6M4N - chains A and B of the 8 polymer chains in the assembly; structure by electron microscopy, 3.80 A resolution.

== Chain A ==
Protein: Serine palmitoyltransferase 1
From: Homo sapiens
Notes: EC 2.3.1.50
UniProtKB: O15269 (SPTC1_HUMAN); residues 1-473 here = UniProt positions 1-473
Chain sequence (473 residues; each row starts with the number of its first residue):
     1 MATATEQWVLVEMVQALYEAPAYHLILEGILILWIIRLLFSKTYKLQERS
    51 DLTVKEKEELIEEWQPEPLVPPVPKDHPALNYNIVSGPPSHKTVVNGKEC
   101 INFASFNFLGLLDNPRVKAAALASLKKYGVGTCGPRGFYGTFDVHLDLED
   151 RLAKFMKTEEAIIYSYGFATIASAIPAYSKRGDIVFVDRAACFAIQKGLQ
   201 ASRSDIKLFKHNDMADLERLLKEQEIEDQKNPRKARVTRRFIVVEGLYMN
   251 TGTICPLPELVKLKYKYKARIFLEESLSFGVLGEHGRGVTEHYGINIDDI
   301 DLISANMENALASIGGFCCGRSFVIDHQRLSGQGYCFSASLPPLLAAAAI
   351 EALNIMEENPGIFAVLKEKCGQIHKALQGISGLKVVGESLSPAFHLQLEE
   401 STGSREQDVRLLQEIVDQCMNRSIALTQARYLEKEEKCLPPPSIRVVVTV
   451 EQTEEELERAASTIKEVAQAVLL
Not modelled in the structure: 1-17, 46-52, 473
Small-molecule neighbours: pyridoxal phosphate (PLP): F337, S338, A339
UniProt features mapped onto this chain:
  - modified residue: Y164 (Phosphotyrosine)
  - natural variant: A20 (A20S: In ALS27), Y23 (Y23F: In ALS27), L38 (L38R: In ALS27; uncertain significance), L39 (deletion: In ALS27), F40 to S41 (deletion: In ALS27), C133 (C133W: In HSAN1A; C133Y: In HSAN1A), V144 (V144D: In HSAN1A), R239 (R239W: In a breast cancer sample), A310 (A310G: Found in a patient with HSAN1A; uncertain significance), S331 (S331F: In HSAN1A; S331Y: In ALS27 and HSAN1A), A352 (A352V: In HSAN1A), G387 (G387A: Does not affect catalytic activity towards serine)
  - mutagenesis: F138 (F138A: Decreased catalytic activity with L-serine and palmitoyl-CoA as substrates), Y164 (Y164F: Increased serine palmitoyltransferase activity and sphingolipid content), F337 (F337A: Strongly decreased catalytic activity with L-serine and palmitoyl-CoA as substrates), S338 (S338A: Decreased catalytic activity with L-serine and palmitoyl-CoA as substrates)

== Chain B ==
Protein: Serine palmitoyltransferase 2
From: Homo sapiens
Notes: EC 2.3.1.50
UniProtKB: O15270 (SPTC2_HUMAN); numbering as in UniProt (aligned over 1-562)
Chain sequence (562 residues; each row starts with the number of its first residue):
     1 MRPEPGGCCCRRTVRANGCVANGEVRNGYVRSSAAAAAAAAAGQIHHVTQ
    51 NGGLYKRPFNEAFEETPMLVAVLTYVGYGVLTLFGYLRDFLRYWRIEKCH
   101 HATEREEQKDFVSLYQDFENFYTRNLYMRIRDNWNRPICSVPGARVDIME
   151 RQSHDYNWSFKYTGNIIKGVINMGSYNYLGFARNTGSCQEAAAKVLEEYG
   201 AGVCSTRQEIGNLDKHEELEELVARFLGVEAAMAYGMGFATNSMNIPALV
   251 GKGCLILSDELNHASLVLGARLSGATIRIFKHNNMQSLEKLLKDAIVYGQ
   301 PRTRRPWKKILILVEGIYSMEGSIVRLPEVIALKKKYKAYLYLDEAHSIG
   351 ALGPTGRGVVEYFGLDPEDVDVMMGTFTKSFGASGGYIGGKKELIDYLRT
   401 HSHSAVYATSLSPPVVEQIITSMKCIMGQDGTSLGKECVQQLAENTRYFR
   451 RRLKEMGFIIYGNEDSPVVPLMLYMPAKIGAFGREMLKRNIGVVVVGFPA
   501 TPIIESRARFCLSAAHTKEILDTALKEIDEVGDLLQLKYSRHRLVPLLDR
   551 PFDETTYEETED
Not modelled in the structure: 1-44, 96-98, 429-432, 543-562
Glycans and other covalent adducts: pyridoxal phosphate (PLP) linked to K379
Small-molecule neighbours: pyridoxal phosphate (PLP): M237, G238, F239, H263, S265, E315, D344, A346, H347, T376, T378
UniProt features mapped onto this chain:
  - modified residue: K379 (N6-(pyridoxal phosphate)lysine)
  - natural variant: A182 (A182P: In HSAN1C), R183 (R183W: In HSAN1C), V359 (V359M: In HSAN1C loss of normal activity as measured by reduced formation of sphinganine), G382 (G382V: In HSAN1C), I504 (I504F: In HSAN1C loss of normal activity as measured by reduced formation of sphinganine)
  - mutagenesis: Y122 (Y122A: Decreased catalytic activity with L-serine and palmitoyl-CoA as substrates. Does not affect the negative regulation by OMRDL3 and ceramides), L126 (L126W: Some decrease in catalytic activity with L-serine and palmitoyl-CoA as substrates), I130 (I130W: Loss of catalytic activity with L-serine and palmitoyl-CoA as substrates), W134 (W134A: Loss of catalytic activity with L-serine and palmitoyl-CoA as substrates), Y176 (Y176A: Loss of catalytic activity with L-serine and palmitoyl-CoA as substrates), S258 (S258R: Loss of catalytic activity with L-serine and palmitoyl-CoA as substrates), R302 (R302A: Reduces the dimerization propensity with SPTLC1; reduces the dimerization propensity with SPTLC1; when associated with A-305. Does not impair enzymatic activity ...), R304 (R304A: Reduces the dimerization propensity with SPTLC1; when associated with A-302 and A-304. Does not impair enzymatic activity; when associated with A-302 and A-304), R305 (R305A: Reduces the dimerization propensity with SPTLC1; when associated with A-302 and A-304. Does not impair enzymatic activity; when associated with A-302 and A-304), M320 (M320Q: Decreased catalytic activity with L-serine and palmitoyl-CoA as substrates), T378 (T378A: Decreased catalytic activity with L-serine and palmitoyl-CoA as substrates), K379 (K379A: Loss of catalytic activity with L-serine and palmitoyl-CoA as substrates), 3 further mutagenesis entries in UniProt

== How chain A and chain B interact ==
Pairs across the interface (166; chain A residue first):
  E58(A) with V297(B)
  I61(A) with I296(B)
  E62(A) with I296(B); V297(B); Y337(B); K338(B), hydrogen bond (backbone-side chain)
  W64(A) with I296(B), hydrophobic; P306(B); W307(B); K338(B)
  Q65(A) with K338(B)
  P66(A) with K308(B); K309(B); K338(B)
  E67(A) with K308(B), hydrogen bond (backbone-backbone); K309(B); Y340(B), hydrogen bond (backbone-side chain)
  P68(A) with K309(B); Y340(B)
  L69(A) with L249(B), hydrophobic; K309(B), hydrogen bond (backbone-side chain); Y340(B), hydrogen bond (backbone-side chain); L394(B), hydrophobic
  V70(A) with L394(B), hydrophobic; Y397(B), hydrophobic
  P71(A) with Y397(B), hydrophobic
  V73(A) with Y397(B), hydrophobic
  Y82(A) with R207(B); Q208(B), hydrogen bond; N212(B); R399(B), hydrogen bond (side chain-backbone); A405(B)
  N83(A) with I210(B); N212(B)
  I84(A) with N212(B)
  V85(A) with I210(B); N212(B), hydrogen bond (backbone-backbone); L213(B); D214(B), hydrogen bond (backbone-backbone)
  G87(A) with Y199(B); L213(B)
  P88(A) with E198(B); Y199(B)
  P89(A) with L213(B)
  A104(A) with C204(B); I210(B), hydrophobic
  S105(A) with C204(B); I210(B)
  F106(A) with C204(B), hydrogen bond (backbone-backbone)
  N107(A) with C204(B)
  L112(A) with A201(B); G202(B)
  K118(A) with L196(B); E197(B); E198(B), hydrogen bond (side chain-backbone); Y199(B), hydrogen bond (side chain-backbone); G200(B)
  L122(A) with A193(B), hydrophobic
  L125(A) with Q189(B)
  K126(A) with N184(B), hydrogen bond (backbone-side chain)
  K127(A) with V141(B); N184(B)
  Y128(A) with C139(B); S140(B); V141(B)
  V130(A) with G382(B); V415(B), hydrophobic; Q418(B)
  G131(A) with G382(B)
  C133(A) with S175(B); Y176(B), hydrogen bond (backbone-backbone); N177(B); T378(B)
  G134(A) with Y176(B)
  P135(A) with Y176(B)
  G137(A) with W134(B); N135(B)
  F138(A) with W134(B), hydrophobic; G174(B); V494(B), hydrophobic; R509(B)
  Y139(A) with R136(B), hydrogen bond; G492(B); V493(B), hydrogen bond (side chain-backbone)
  T141(A) with P137(B); I138(B), hydrogen bond (backbone-backbone)
  F142(A) with I138(B)
  D143(A) with I138(B); C139(B); M149(B)
  L146(A) with Y162(B)
  Y166(A) with G236(B); M237(B), hydrophobic; A240(B), hydrophobic; M244(B), hydrophobic; A408(B); T409(B)
  F168(A) with M244(B), hydrophobic; A408(B), hydrophobic
  Y178(A) with Y115(B)
  F193(A) with Y407(B), hydrophobic
  K197(A) with L272(B)
  Q200(A) with L272(B), hydrogen bond (side chain-backbone)
  A201(A) with L272(B), hydrophobic
  R203(A) with R271(B)
  A235(A) with V112(B)
  R236(A) with V112(B)
  R239(A) with V112(B); S113(B), hydrogen bond (side chain-backbone); L114(B), hydrogen bond (side chain-backbone); Y115(B); Q116(B)
  Y265(A) with R105(B); Q108(B); F111(B), hydrophobic
  K268(A) with F111(B)
  A269(A) with F111(B)
  R270(A) with V112(B), hydrogen bond (side chain-backbone); S113(B); L114(B)
  D298(A) with R105(B)
  D301(A) with K109(B), salt bridge
  E308(A) with C204(B), hydrogen bond (backbone-side chain); T409(B), hydrogen bond
  A312(A) with A201(B); C204(B), hydrophobic
  S313(A) with A201(B)
  I314(A) with S410(B)
  R321(A) with T103(B), hydrogen bond (side chain-backbone); E104(B); R105(B)
  S322(A) with A102(B)
  F323(A) with A102(B), hydrophobic; T103(B); E104(B); Y115(B), hydrogen bond (backbone-side chain)
  V324(A) with L114(B), hydrophobic; Y115(B)
  D326(A) with A102(B)
  H327(A) with Y115(B)
  L330(A) with T123(B); Y127(B), hydrophobic
  Q333(A) with F239(B); A264(B), hydrogen bond (side chain-backbone)
  F337(A) with H263(B), hydrogen bond (backbone-side chain); A264(B), hydrophobic
  S338(A) with M237(B); F239(B)
  A339(A) with T378(B)
  P342(A) with S384(B)
  L345(A) with A201(B)
  L426(A) with I210(B)
  T427(A) with E209(B), hydrogen bond
  Q428(A) with E209(B)
  A429(A) with E209(B), hydrogen bond (backbone-side chain)
  R430(A) with Q208(B), hydrogen bond (side chain-backbone); E209(B), hydrogen bond (backbone-side chain)
  Y431(A) with V406(B); Y407(B)
  L432(A) with T400(B); H403(B); V406(B), hydrophobic; Y407(B), hydrogen bond (backbone-side chain)
  K434(A) with H401(B), hydrogen bond
  E436(A) with Y407(B)
  R445(A) with E209(B), salt bridge
Other interface residues (no listed pair), chain A (100 interface residues in all): L80, S86, A121, G129, T132, S165, A169, V237, T238, R240, F241, K264, G334, L344
Other interface residues (no listed pair), chain B (98 interface residues in all): N120, P142, A182, E217, M233, L268, K293, M320, A383, E393, S412, P414

== Summary ==
Chain A and chain B form an interface of 100 and 98 residues respectively, with 33 hydrogen bonds and 2 salt
bridges. Polar contacts include D301(A)-K109(B), R445(A)-E209(B) and E62(A)-K338(B). Ligands of chain A:
pyridoxal phosphate. Pyridoxal phosphate is covalently linked to K379(B).
Chain A is Serine palmitoyltransferase 1 and chain B is Serine palmitoyltransferase 2, both from Homo sapiens;
the structure, Cryo-EM structure of the dimeric SPT-ORMDL3 complex, was determined by electron microscopy
(same publication as 6M4O, 7CQI and 7CQK).
